Entry 6AZ2 (X-ray diffraction, 2.48 A resolution); this record covers chains A and F of the 3 polymer chains in the assembly.

# Chain A
Protein: Fab Heavy Chain
Source organism: Homo sapiens
Notes: antibody fragment or engineered binder
Chain sequence (229 residues; each row starts with the number of its first residue; numbers below 1 keep their minus sign (Glu-2 is residue -2)):
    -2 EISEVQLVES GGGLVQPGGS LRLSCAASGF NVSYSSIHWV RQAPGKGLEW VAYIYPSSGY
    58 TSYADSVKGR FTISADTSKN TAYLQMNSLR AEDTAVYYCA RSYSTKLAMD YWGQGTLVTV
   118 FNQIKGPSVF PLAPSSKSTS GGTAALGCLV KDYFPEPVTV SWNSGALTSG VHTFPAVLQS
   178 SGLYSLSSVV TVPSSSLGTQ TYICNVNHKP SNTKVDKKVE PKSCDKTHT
Unresolved in the structure: -2 to 1, 134-136, 218-226
Disulfides: Cys22-Cys96, Cys145-Cys201

# Chain F
Protein: Fab Light Chain
Source organism: Homo sapiens
Notes: antibody fragment or engineered binder
Chain sequence (215 residues; numbered 2 to 216; the number before each row is that of its first residue):
     2 SDIQMTQSPS SLSASVGDRV TITCRASQSV SSAVAWYQQK PGKAPKLLIY SASSLYSGVP
    62 SRFSGSRSGT DFTLTISSLQ PEDFATYYCQ QSQWYPITFG QGTKVEIKRT VAAPSVFIFP
   122 PSDSQLKSGT ASVVCLLNNF YPREAKVQWK VDNALQSGNS QESVTEQDSK DSTYSLSSTL
   182 TLSKADYEKH KVYACEVTHQ GLSSPVTKSF NRGEC
Unresolved in the structure: 2, 214-216
Disulfides: Cys25-Cys90, Cys136-Cys196

# Interface between chain A and chain F
Contacting residue pairs (70):
  His35(A) - Ile98(F)
  Gln39(A) - Gln40(F)  hydrogen bond
  Gln39(A) - Tyr89(F)
  Lys43(A) - Tyr89(F)
  Gly44(A) - Tyr89(F)
  Leu45(A) - Pro46(F)  hydrophobic
  Leu45(A) - Tyr89(F)  hydrophobic
  Leu45(A) - Phe100(F)
  Trp47(A) - Ile98(F)
  Trp47(A) - Phe100(F)
  Tyr50(A) - Ile98(F)  hydrophobic
  Ser59(A) - Tyr96(F)
  Tyr60(A) - Tyr96(F)  hydrogen bond (backbone-side chain)
  Tyr95(A) - Gln40(F)
  Tyr95(A) - Lys44(F)  hydrogen bond (side chain-backbone)
  Tyr95(A) - Ala45(F)  hydrophobic
  Thr102(A) - Tyr51(F)
  Lys103(A) - Ser33(F)  hydrogen bond
  Lys103(A) - Ala34(F)
  Lys103(A) - Ser52(F)  hydrogen bond
  Lys103(A) - Ser93(F)  hydrogen bond (backbone-side chain)
  Leu104(A) - Gln91(F)
  Leu104(A) - Ser93(F)
  Ala105(A) - Ala36(F)  hydrophobic
  Ala105(A) - Tyr38(F)
  Ala105(A) - Tyr51(F)  hydrophobic
  Ala105(A) - Gln91(F)
  Met106(A) - Tyr38(F)  hydrogen bond (backbone-side chain)
  Met106(A) - Leu48(F)
  Met106(A) - Gln91(F)
  Asp107(A) - Leu48(F)
  Asp107(A) - Tyr57(F)
  Tyr108(A) - Tyr57(F)
  Trp109(A) - Tyr38(F)  hydrophobic
  Trp109(A) - Pro46(F)
  Gly110(A) - Ala45(F)
  Phe127(A) - Ser123(F)
  Phe127(A) - Ser125(F)
  Phe127(A) - Gln126(F)
  Pro128(A) - Ser123(F)
  Leu129(A) - Phe120(F)
  Leu129(A) - Val135(F)  hydrophobic
  Ala130(A) - Phe120(F)
  Pro131(A) - Phe120(F)
  Thr140(A) - Phe118(F)
  Ala142(A) - Phe118(F)  hydrophobic
  Ala142(A) - Phe120(F)
  Ala142(A) - Leu137(F)  hydrophobic
  Leu146(A) - Ser133(F)
  Lys148(A) - Gln126(F)
  Lys148(A) - Ser133(F)
  His169(A) - Asn139(F)  hydrogen bond
  His169(A) - Asn140(F)  hydrogen bond
  His169(A) - Asp169(F)  salt bridge
  His169(A) - Ser176(F)  hydrogen bond
  Phe171(A) - Leu137(F)  hydrophobic
  Phe171(A) - Ser164(F)
  Phe171(A) - Thr166(F)
  Phe171(A) - Ser176(F)
  Phe171(A) - Leu177(F)
  Phe171(A) - Ser178(F)
  Pro172(A) - Ser164(F)  hydrogen bond (backbone-side chain)
  Pro172(A) - Val165(F)
  Val174(A) - Gln162(F)
  Val174(A) - Glu163(F)
  Val174(A) - Ser164(F)
  Leu175(A) - Gln162(F)  hydrogen bond (backbone-side chain)
  Gln176(A) - Gln162(F)
  Val186(A) - Leu137(F)  hydrophobic
  Thr188(A) - Asn139(F)
Also at the interface, not in a pair above, chain A (46 interface residues in all): Val37, Glu46, Ala61, Asp62, Lys65, Ser101, Ala141, Leu143, Thr170, Ser184
Also at the interface, not in a pair above, chain F (39 interface residues in all): Pro97, Pro121

# Overview
The interface between chain A and chain F involves 46 residues on one side and 39 on the other; the contacts
include 12 hydrogen bonds and 1 salt bridge. Among the polar pairs are His169(A)-Asp169(F), Gln39(A)-Gln40(F)
and Tyr60(A)-Tyr96(F).
Here chain A is Fab Heavy Chain and chain F is Fab Light Chain, both from Homo sapiens. Entry 6AZ2 (Crystal
structure of Asf1-Fab 12E complex) was determined by X-ray diffraction (same publication as 5CJO).
